Entry 4GRW (X-ray diffraction, 2.55 A resolution); this record covers chains A and J of the 5 polymer chains in the assembly.

Chain A:
Molecule: Interleukin-23 subunit alpha
Source organism: Homo sapiens
UniProtKB: Q9NPF7 (IL23A_HUMAN); residues -18 to 170 here correspond to UniProt positions 1-189 (UniProt number = residue number + 19)
Amino-acid sequence (189 residues; numbered -18 to 170; the number before each row is that of its first residue; numbers below 1 keep their minus sign (Met-18 is residue -18)):
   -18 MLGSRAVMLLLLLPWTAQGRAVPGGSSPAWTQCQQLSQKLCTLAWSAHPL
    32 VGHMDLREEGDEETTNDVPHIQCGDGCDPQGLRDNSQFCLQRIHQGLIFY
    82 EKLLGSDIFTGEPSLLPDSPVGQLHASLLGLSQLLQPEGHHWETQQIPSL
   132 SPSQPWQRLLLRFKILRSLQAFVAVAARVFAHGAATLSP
Not modelled in the structure: -18 to 7, 32-46, 119-134, 169-170
Disulfide bonds: Cys58-Cys70

Chain J:
Molecule: Nanobody 37D5
Source organism: Lama glama
Notes: antibody fragment or engineered binder
Amino-acid sequence (126 residues; row label = number of the first residue in the row; note: 1 number in that range is skipped by the numbering (no residue carries it; nothing is unmodelled there)):
     1 EVQLVESGGGLVQPGGSLRLSCAASGFTLDYLAIGWFRQAPGKEREGVSC
    51 VSSSGQYTYYADSVKGRFTISRDNAESTVYLQMNSLKPEDTAVYYCATDP
   101 ECYRVRGY
  109A Y
   110 NGEYDYWGQGTQVTVSS
Not modelled in the structure: 1-2, 112-113
Disulfide bonds: Cys50-Cys102

Chain A / chain J interface:
Residue-residue contacts (29; chain A residue first):
  Leu24(A) with Tyr31(J), hydrophobic
  Trp26(A) with Leu32(J), hydrophobic
  Ser27(A) with Tyr31(J), hydrogen bond (side chain-backbone); Leu32(J)
  Ala28(A) with Pro100(J)
  Pro30(A) with Leu32(J), hydrophobic
  Glu93(A) with Tyr108(J), hydrogen bond
  Pro94(A) with Tyr103(J), hydrophobic; Tyr108(J)
  Ser95(A) with Arg106(J), hydrogen bond (backbone-side chain)
  Leu96(A) with Glu101(J); Tyr103(J)
  Leu97(A) with Ser52(J); Tyr59(J); Glu101(J), hydrogen bond (backbone-side chain)
  Pro98(A) with Tyr57(J)
  Asp99(A) with Tyr31(J); Ser52(J), hydrogen bond; Ser53(J), hydrogen bond (backbone-side chain); Ser54(J), hydrogen bond; Tyr57(J)
  Ser100(A) with Glu101(J), hydrogen bond
  Pro101(A) with Tyr31(J), hydrophobic
  Gln104(A) with Tyr31(J)
  Leu140(A) with Tyr103(J); Tyr109A(J)
  Arg143(A) with Tyr103(J), hydrogen bond
  Phe144(A) with Tyr103(J), hydrophobic; Asn110(J)
Other interface residues (no listed pair), chain A (22 interface residues in all): His29, Val102, Trp137, Gln138
Other interface residues (no listed pair), chain J (19 interface residues in all): Phe27, Thr28, Gly55, Thr98, Cys102

In short:
Chain A and chain J form an interface of 22 and 19 residues respectively; the contacts include 9 hydrogen
bonds. Polar pairs include Ser27(A)-Tyr31(J), Glu93(A)-Tyr108(J) and Ser95(A)-Arg106(J).
Chain A is Interleukin-23 subunit alpha (Homo sapiens) and chain J is Nanobody 37D5 (Lama glama); the
structure, Structure of a complex of human IL-23 with 3 Nanobodies (Llama vHHs), was determined by X-ray
diffraction.
